9MGZ - chains C and D of the 18 polymer chains in the assembly; structure by electron microscopy, 2.80 A resolution.

# Chain C
Name: Photosystem I iron-sulfur center
Source organism: Dunaliella tertiolecta
Notes: EC 1.97.1.12
Chain sequence (81 residues; numbered 1 to 81; the number before each row is that of its first residue):
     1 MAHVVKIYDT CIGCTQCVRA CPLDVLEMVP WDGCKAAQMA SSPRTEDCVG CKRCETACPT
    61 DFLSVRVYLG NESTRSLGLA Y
Unresolved in the structure: 1
Ion coordination: 4Fe-4S cluster Fe site 1: Cys-11, Cys-14, Cys-17, Cys-58; 4Fe-4S cluster Fe site 2: Cys-21, Cys-48, Cys-51, Cys-54
Residues lining bound ligands:
  - 4Fe-4S cluster (SF4), molecule 1: Val-5, Ala-20, Cys-21, Pro-22, Leu-23, Val-25, Leu-26, Cys-48, Val-49, Gly-50, Cys-51, Lys-52, Arg-53, Cys-54, Val-67
  - 4Fe-4S cluster (SF4), molecule 2: Cys-11, Ile-12, Gly-13, Cys-14, Thr-15, Gln-16, Cys-17, Leu-26, Met-28, Ala-40, Ala-57, Cys-58, Pro-59, Thr-60, Ser-64, Val-65

# Chain D
Name: Photosystem I reaction center subunit II, chloroplastic
Source organism: Dunaliella tertiolecta
Chain sequence (193 residues; row label = number of the first residue in the row):
     1 MQALRSTSAA SRASCRPSYE GRRAAFVVRA EAAPAAGAPP AAPKKKAPPP PWKQPELDPD
    61 TPSPIFGGST GGLLRKAQVE EFYVTTWESP KEQIFEMPTG GAAIMRKGPN LLKFARKEQC
   121 LALTTQLRTK FKMTPCFYRV YADGKVEYLH PKDGVYPEKV NAGRVGVNQN MRSIGENVDP
   181 IKVKFTGSQP FTI
Unresolved in the structure: 1-50

# Chain C / chain D interface
Pairs across the interface (76):
  Val-4(C) / Phe-191(D)  hydrophobic
  Val-5(C) / Asn-168(D)  hydrogen bond (backbone-side chain)
  Lys-6(C) / Asn-168(D)  hydrogen bond
  Lys-6(C) / Asn-170(D)
  Lys-6(C) / Phe-191(D)
  Ile-7(C) / Asn-168(D)
  Ile-7(C) / Gln-169(D)
  Ile-7(C) / Asn-170(D)  hydrogen bond (backbone-backbone)
  Tyr-8(C) / Asn-170(D)
  Tyr-8(C) / Arg-172(D)
  Tyr-8(C) / Ile-174(D)  hydrophobic
  Tyr-8(C) / Asn-177(D)
  Asp-9(C) / Asn-170(D)
  Asp-9(C) / Met-171(D)
  Asp-9(C) / Arg-172(D)  hydrogen bond (side chain-backbone)
  Asp-9(C) / Ser-173(D)  hydrogen bond (side chain-backbone)
  Thr-10(C) / Ser-173(D)
  Thr-15(C) / Glu-158(D)
  Val-18(C) / Pro-157(D)  hydrophobic
  Arg-19(C) / Glu-158(D)
  Cys-21(C) / Leu-121(D)
  Pro-22(C) / Glu-118(D)
  Pro-22(C) / Leu-121(D)
  Leu-23(C) / Lys-117(D)  hydrogen bond (backbone-side chain)
  Leu-23(C) / Glu-118(D)
  Leu-23(C) / Leu-121(D)
  Asp-24(C) / Lys-117(D)  hydrogen bond (backbone-side chain)
  Asp-24(C) / Leu-121(D)
  Asp-24(C) / Leu-149(D)
  Asp-24(C) / His-150(D)  salt bridge
  Asp-24(C) / Pro-157(D)
  Leu-26(C) / Pro-157(D)
  Glu-27(C) / Lys-152(D)
  Glu-27(C) / Pro-157(D)
  Glu-27(C) / Arg-164(D)
  Met-28(C) / Pro-157(D)
  Met-28(C) / Glu-158(D)
  Met-28(C) / Lys-159(D)
  Met-28(C) / Val-160(D)
  Met-28(C) / Arg-164(D)  hydrogen bond (backbone-side chain)
  Val-29(C) / Arg-164(D)
  Val-29(C) / Gly-166(D)
  Val-29(C) / Gln-169(D)
  Pro-30(C) / Ala-162(D)  hydrophobic
  Trp-31(C) / Met-171(D)  hydrophobic
  Gln-38(C) / Val-160(D)
  Met-39(C) / Gln-169(D)
  Ala-40(C) / Gln-169(D)  hydrogen bond (backbone-side chain)
  Ser-41(C) / Gly-166(D)
  Ser-41(C) / Val-167(D)
  Ser-41(C) / Gln-169(D)
  Ser-42(C) / Val-167(D)  hydrogen bond (backbone-backbone)
  Ser-42(C) / Asn-168(D)
  Pro-43(C) / Val-167(D)  hydrophobic
  Arg-44(C) / Lys-117(D)
  Arg-44(C) / Lys-152(D)
  Asp-47(C) / Lys-117(D)  salt bridge
  Asp-47(C) / Arg-139(D)  salt bridge
  Phe-62(C) / Ile-174(D)  hydrophobic
  Leu-63(C) / Ile-174(D)
  Arg-66(C) / Ile-174(D)
  Tyr-68(C) / Phe-191(D)  hydrophobic
  Thr-74(C) / Glu-80(D)
  Arg-75(C) / Glu-81(D)  salt bridge
  Arg-75(C) / Tyr-83(D)
  Arg-75(C) / Arg-139(D)
  Arg-75(C) / Tyr-141(D)
  Gly-78(C) / Arg-116(D)  hydrogen bond (backbone-side chain)
  Leu-79(C) / Lys-76(D)  hydrogen bond (backbone-side chain)
  Leu-79(C) / Arg-116(D)
  Ala-80(C) / Leu-74(D)
  Ala-80(C) / Lys-76(D)
  Ala-80(C) / Ala-115(D)
  Ala-80(C) / Arg-116(D)
  Tyr-81(C) / Leu-74(D)  hydrophobic
  Tyr-81(C) / Lys-76(D)
Also at the interface, not in a pair above, chain C (40 interface residues in all): Thr-45, Val-49
Also at the interface, not in a pair above, chain D (36 interface residues in all): Asp-153, Val-165, Gly-175, Thr-192

# Overview
40 residues of chain C face 36 of chain D across their interface; the contacts include 12 hydrogen bonds and 4
salt bridges. Among the polar pairs are Asp-24(C)/His-150(D), Asp-47(C)/Lys-117(D) and Asp-47(C)/Arg-139(D).
Ligands of chain C: 4Fe-4S cluster.
Here chain C is Photosystem I iron-sulfur center and chain D is Photosystem I reaction center subunit II,
chloroplastic, both from Dunaliella tertiolecta. Entry 9MGZ (Dunaliella tertiolecta PSI-LHCI-TIDI1
supercomplex) was determined by electron microscopy (same publication as 9MGW, 9MH0 and 9MH1).
